3X14 - chains A and B of the 3 polymer chains in the assembly; structure by X-ray diffraction, 2.00 A resolution.

# Chain A
Name: HLA class I histocompatibility antigen, B-8 alpha chain
Organism: Homo sapiens
Notes: fragment: HLA-B*08:01 extracellular domain
Reference sequence: P30460 (1B08_HUMAN); residues 1-276 here correspond to UniProt positions 25-300 (UniProt number = residue number + 24)
Chain sequence (276 residues; each row starts with the number of its first residue):
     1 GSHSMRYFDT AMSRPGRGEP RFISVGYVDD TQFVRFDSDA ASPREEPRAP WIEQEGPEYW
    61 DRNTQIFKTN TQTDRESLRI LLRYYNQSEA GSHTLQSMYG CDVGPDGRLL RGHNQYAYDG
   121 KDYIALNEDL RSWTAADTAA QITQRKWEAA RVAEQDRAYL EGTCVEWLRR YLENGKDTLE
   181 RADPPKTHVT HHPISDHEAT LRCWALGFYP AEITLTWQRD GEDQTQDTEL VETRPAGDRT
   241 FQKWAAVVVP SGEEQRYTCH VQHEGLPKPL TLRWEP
Differences from the reference sequence: engineered mutation Ile80 (Asn104 in P30460), Leu82 (Arg106 in P30460), Arg83 (Gly107 in P30460)
Disulfides: Cys101-Cys164, Cys203-Cys259
Reported in the primary citation:
  - mutagenesis - N80I/R82L/G83R (40.05+/-5.6muM): increased binding to KIR3DL1001
  - mutagenesis - N80I/R82L/G83R: increased signaling in response to KIR3DL1+ NK cells

# Chain B
Name: Beta-2-microglobulin
Organism: Homo sapiens
Reference sequence: P61769 (B2MG_HUMAN); residues 1-99 here correspond to UniProt positions 21-119 (UniProt number = residue number + 20)
Chain sequence (99 residues; each row starts with the number of its first residue):
     1 IQRTPKIQVY SRHPAENGKS NFLNCYVSGF HPSDIEVDLL KNGERIEKVE HSDLSFSKDW
    61 SFYLLYYTEF TPTEKDEYAC RVNHVTLSQP KIVKWDRDM
Swiss-Prot annotation at these positions:
  - modified residue: Gln2 (Pyrrolidone carboxylic acid)
  - glycosylation: Ile1 (N-linked (Glc) (glycation) isoleucine), Lys19 (N-linked (Glc) (glycation) lysine), Lys41 (N-linked (Glc) (glycation) lysine), Lys48 (N-linked (Glc) (glycation) lysine), Lys58 (N-linked (Glc) (glycation) lysine), Lys91 (N-linked (Glc) (glycation) lysine), Lys94 (N-linked (Glc) (glycation) lysine)
Disulfides: Cys25-Cys80

# How chain A and chain B interact
Contacting residue pairs (56; chain A residue first):
  Phe8(A) - Ser55(B)
  Phe8(A) - Phe56(B)
  Asp9(A) - Phe56(B)
  Thr10(A) - Phe56(B)
  Thr10(A) - Phe62(B)
  Met12(A) - Ser33(B)
  Met12(A) - Asp34(B)
  Val25(A) - Leu54(B)
  Val25(A) - Ser55(B)
  Tyr27(A) - Ser55(B)
  Tyr27(A) - Tyr63(B)  hydrogen bond
  Gln32(A) - Asp53(B)  hydrogen bond
  Arg35(A) - Asp53(B)  salt bridge
  Glu46(A) - Asp53(B)
  Gln96(A) - His31(B)  hydrogen bond
  Gln96(A) - Phe56(B)
  Gln96(A) - Trp60(B)  hydrogen bond (side chain-backbone)
  Gln96(A) - Phe62(B)
  Ser97(A) - Phe56(B)
  Met98(A) - Lys58(B)
  Met98(A) - Trp60(B)  hydrophobic
  Gln115(A) - Trp60(B)
  Tyr116(A) - Trp60(B)
  Ala117(A) - Trp60(B)  hydrophobic
  Asp119(A) - His31(B)
  Gly120(A) - Arg3(B)  hydrogen bond (backbone-side chain)
  Gly120(A) - His31(B)
  Gly120(A) - Trp60(B)
  Asp122(A) - Trp60(B)  hydrogen bond
  His192(A) - Asp98(B)  salt bridge
  Arg202(A) - Asp98(B)
  Arg202(A) - Met99(B)
  Trp204(A) - Asp98(B)
  Trp204(A) - Met99(B)
  Leu206(A) - Pro14(B)  hydrophobic
  Val231(A) - Gln8(B)
  Glu232(A) - Lys6(B)  salt bridge
  Glu232(A) - Gln8(B)
  Glu232(A) - Tyr26(B)
  Glu232(A) - Ser28(B)  hydrogen bond
  Thr233(A) - Tyr26(B)
  Arg234(A) - Gln8(B)
  Arg234(A) - Tyr10(B)
  Arg234(A) - Tyr26(B)
  Arg234(A) - Met99(B)  hydrogen bond (side chain-backbone)
  Pro235(A) - Tyr10(B)  hydrogen bond (backbone-side chain)
  Pro235(A) - Asn24(B)
  Pro235(A) - Tyr26(B)
  Ala236(A) - Arg12(B)  hydrogen bond (backbone-side chain)
  Ala236(A) - Asn24(B)  hydrogen bond (backbone-side chain)
  Gly237(A) - Arg12(B)  hydrogen bond (backbone-side chain)
  Gly237(A) - Leu65(B)
  Gln242(A) - Tyr10(B)
  Gln242(A) - Ser11(B)  hydrogen bond (side chain-backbone)
  Gln242(A) - Arg12(B)  hydrogen bond (side chain-backbone)
  Trp244(A) - Met99(B)  hydrogen bond (side chain-backbone)
Also at the interface, not in a pair above, chain A (35 interface residues in all): Arg17, Ile23, Thr94, Asp238
Also at the interface, not in a pair above, chain B (28 interface residues in all): Ile1, His13, Ser57, Asp59

# Summary
35 residues of chain A face 28 of chain B across their interface, with 15 hydrogen bonds and 3 salt bridges.
Polar pairs include Arg35(A)-Asp53(B), His192(A)-Asp98(B) and Glu232(A)-Lys6(B). From the paper:
N80I/R82L/G83R of chain A increase binding to KIR3DL1001; N80I/R82L/G83R of chain A increase signaling in
response to KIR3DL1+ NK cells.
Here chain A is HLA class I histocompatibility antigen, B-8 alpha chain and chain B is Beta-2-microglobulin,
both from Homo sapiens. Entry 3X14 (Crystal structure of HLA-B*0801.N80I.R82L.G83R) was determined by X-ray
diffraction together with 3X11, 3X12 and 3X13 from the same study.
